PDB entry 8RM1 | electron microscopy, 3.10 A resolution | chains A and D of the 6 polymer chains in the assembly

[Chain A]
Molecule: Envelope glycoprotein gp130
Organism: Simian foamy virus
UniProt: K7YEW5 (K7YEW5_9RETR); residues 127-570 here = UniProt positions 127-570
Chain sequence (444 residues; row label = number of the first residue in the row):
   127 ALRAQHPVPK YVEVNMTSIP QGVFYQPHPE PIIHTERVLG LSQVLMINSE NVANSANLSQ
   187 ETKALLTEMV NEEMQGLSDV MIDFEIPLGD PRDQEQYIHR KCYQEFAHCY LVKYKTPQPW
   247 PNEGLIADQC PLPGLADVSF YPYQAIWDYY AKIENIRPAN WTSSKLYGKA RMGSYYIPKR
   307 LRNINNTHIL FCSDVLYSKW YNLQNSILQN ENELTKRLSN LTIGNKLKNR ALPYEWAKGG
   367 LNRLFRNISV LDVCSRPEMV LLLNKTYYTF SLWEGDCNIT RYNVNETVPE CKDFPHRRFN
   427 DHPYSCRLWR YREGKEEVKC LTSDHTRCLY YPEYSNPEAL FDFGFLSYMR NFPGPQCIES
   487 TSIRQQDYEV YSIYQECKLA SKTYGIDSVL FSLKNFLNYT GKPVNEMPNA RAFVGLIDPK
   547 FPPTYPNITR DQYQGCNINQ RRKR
Not modelled in the structure: 127-138, 414-415, 420-425, 554-570
Disulfide bonds: Cys228-Cys503, Cys235-Cys318, Cys256-Cys380, Cys403-Cys483, Cys417-Cys432, Cys446-Cys454
Covalently attached groups: N-acetylglucosamine (NAG) linked to Asn141, Asn183

[Chain D]
Molecule: Envelope glycoprotein gp130
Organism: Simian foamy virus
UniProt: K7YEW5 (K7YEW5_9RETR); residues 571-907 here = UniProt positions 571-907
Chain sequence (372 residues; row label = number of the first residue in the row):
   571 EVNNNYSKLR SMGYALTGAV QTLAQISDIN DQNLQQGIYL LRDHIVTLME ATLHDISIME
   631 GMFAVQHVHT HLNHLRTMLM ERRIDWTYMS SSWLQTQLQK SDDEMKVIKR TARSLVYYVK
   691 QTYNSLTATA WEIGLYYELI IPRHIYLNNW QIVNIGHLIK SAGQLTHVTL SHPYEIINRE
   751 CSNTLYLHLE ECRRLDYVIC DVVKIVQPCG NSSDSSDCPV WAEPVKEPHV QISPLKNGSY
   811 LVLASSTDCQ IPPYVPSVVT VNETTQCFGV TFKKPLVAEE KTSLEPQLPH LQLRLPHLVG
   871 IIAKIKGIKI EVTSSGESIK DQLERAKAEL LRLDIHEDDD DKAGWSHPQF EKGGGSGGGS
   931 GGGSWSHPQF EK
Not modelled in the structure: 571-572, 730-734, 781-784, 903-942
Construct notes: expression tag (908-942)
Disulfide bonds: Cys762-Cys770, Cys779-Cys788, Cys819-Cys837
Covalently attached groups: glycan linked to Asn807

[Chain A / chain D interface]
Contacting residue pairs - 132 pairs, chain A then chain D:
  Glu139(A) with Val831(D); Asn832(D), hydrogen bond (backbone-side chain)
  Val140(A) with Thr830(D); Val831(D), hydrophobic
  Asn141(A) with Val828(D); Val829(D); Thr830(D), hydrogen bond (backbone-backbone)
  Met142(A) with Gln820(D); Ile821(D), hydrophobic; Pro822(D); Val828(D)
  Thr143(A) with Ser827(D); Val828(D), hydrogen bond (backbone-backbone)
  Ser144(A) with Val825(D)
  Ile145(A) with Leu811(D), hydrophobic; Pro826(D)
  Gly148(A) with Asn724(D); Ile725(D), hydrogen bond (backbone-backbone); Gly726(D), hydrogen bond (backbone-backbone); Pro826(D)
  Val149(A) with Val723(D); Asn724(D); His742(D)
  Phe150(A) with Gln721(D); Ile722(D); Val723(D), hydrogen bond (backbone-backbone); Leu805(D), hydrophobic
  Tyr151(A) with Gln721(D); Ile722(D), hydrophobic; Ile747(D), hydrophobic
  Gln152(A) with Trp720(D); Gln721(D), hydrogen bond (backbone-backbone); Val723(D); Leu805(D)
  Pro153(A) with Asn719(D); Trp720(D)
  His154(A) with Asn719(D); Gln721(D)
  Glu156(A) with Asn719(D), hydrogen bond (backbone-side chain); Asp766(D); Val768(D)
  Pro157(A) with Tyr716(D); Asn719(D); Tyr767(D); Val768(D), hydrogen bond (backbone-backbone)
  Ile158(A) with Ile715(D), hydrogen bond (backbone-backbone); Tyr716(D); Leu759(D), hydrophobic; Val768(D)
  Ile159(A) with Val677(D), hydrophobic; Pro712(D), hydrophobic; His714(D); Val768(D), hydrogen bond (backbone-backbone); Ile769(D), hydrophobic
  His160(A) with Arg713(D), hydrogen bond (backbone-backbone); His714(D), hydrogen bond; Cys770(D); Asp771(D); Val773(D)
  Thr161(A) with Ile710(D); Ile711(D), hydrogen bond (side chain-backbone); Cys770(D), hydrogen bond (backbone-backbone); Asp771(D)
  Glu162(A) with Ile711(D), hydrogen bond (backbone-backbone); Arg713(D)
  Arg163(A) with Ile711(D), hydrogen bond (backbone-backbone)
  Val164(A) with Leu709(D)
  Leu165(A) with Glu708(D); Leu709(D), hydrogen bond (backbone-backbone)
  Gly166(A) with Tyr707(D)
  Leu167(A) with Trp663(D), hydrophobic; Tyr706(D); Tyr707(D), hydrogen bond (backbone-backbone)
  Ser168(A) with Leu705(D); Tyr706(D)
  Gln169(A) with Met659(D); Ile703(D); Gly704(D); Leu705(D), hydrogen bond (backbone-backbone); Tyr707(D), hydrogen bond
  Val170(A) with Tyr688(D); Ile703(D)
  Leu171(A) with Ile703(D), hydrogen bond (backbone-backbone); Leu705(D), hydrophobic
  Met172(A) with Trp701(D); Glu702(D)
  Ile173(A) with Tyr658(D), hydrophobic; Ala700(D); Trp701(D), hydrogen bond (backbone-backbone)
  Asn174(A) with Thr699(D); Ala700(D)
  Ser175(A) with Ala698(D); Thr699(D), hydrogen bond (side chain-backbone)
  Glu176(A) with Thr697(D); Ala698(D)
  Val178(A) with Val638(D), hydrophobic
  Glu187(A) with His624(D), salt bridge; Ile628(D)
  Thr188(A) with Ile628(D)
  Leu191(A) with Val635(D)
  Thr193(A) with Leu696(D), hydrogen bond (side chain-backbone); Thr697(D); Ala698(D)
  Met195(A) with Val635(D); His639(D)
  Asn197(A) with Gln691(D), hydrogen bond; Thr699(D); Trp701(D), hydrogen bond
  Glu198(A) with His639(D), salt bridge
  Glu199(A) with His639(D), salt bridge; Leu642(D); Asn643(D); Arg646(D), salt bridge
  Met200(A) with Leu642(D), hydrophobic; Trp701(D), hydrophobic
  Leu203(A) with Arg646(D); Ile703(D), hydrophobic
  Ser204(A) with Val689(D)
  Asp209(A) with Tyr687(D); Tyr688(D); Val689(D), hydrogen bond (side chain-backbone)
  Phe210(A) with Leu685(D), hydrophobic; Val686(D); Tyr687(D), hydrogen bond (backbone-backbone)
  Ile212(A) with Tyr687(D), hydrophobic
  Leu329(A) with Thr692(D); Tyr693(D), hydrophobic
  Asn331(A) with Glu702(D)
  Ser332(A) with Glu702(D)
  Ile333(A) with Tyr688(D), hydrophobic; Lys690(D); Glu702(D)
Also at the interface, not in a pair above, chain A (64 interface residues in all): Leu184, Gln186, Lys189, Ala190, Leu192, Val196, Gln201, Gly202, Val206, Met207
Also at the interface, not in a pair above, chain D (83 interface residues in all): Gly631, Met632, Leu649, Met650, Asn694, Leu717, Ile746, Arg764, Val772, Lys806

[In short]
The interface between chain A and chain D involves 64 residues on one side and 83 on the other; the contacts
include 29 hydrogen bonds and 4 salt bridges. Among the polar pairs are Glu187(A)-His624(D),
Glu198(A)-His639(D) and Glu199(A)-His639(D). Covalently linked N-acetylglucosamine: at Asn141(A) and
Asn183(A).
Chain A is Envelope glycoprotein gp130 and chain D is Envelope glycoprotein gp130, both from Simian foamy
virus; the structure, Cryo-EM structure of a Foamy Virus fusion glycoprotein in the postfusion conformation,
was determined by electron microscopy (same publication as 8RM0).
